Entry 2ZW5 (X-ray diffraction, 2.40 A resolution); this record covers chains A and B.

[Chain A (and B)]
Protein: Bleomycin acetyltransferase
From: Streptomyces verticillus
Notes: chain B of this document is another copy of the same molecule, construct and numbering; everything in this record applies to it too
Reference sequence: Q53796 (Q53796_9ACTO); residues 1-301 here = UniProt positions 1-301
Chain sequence (301 residues; numbered 1 to 301; the number before each row is that of its first residue):
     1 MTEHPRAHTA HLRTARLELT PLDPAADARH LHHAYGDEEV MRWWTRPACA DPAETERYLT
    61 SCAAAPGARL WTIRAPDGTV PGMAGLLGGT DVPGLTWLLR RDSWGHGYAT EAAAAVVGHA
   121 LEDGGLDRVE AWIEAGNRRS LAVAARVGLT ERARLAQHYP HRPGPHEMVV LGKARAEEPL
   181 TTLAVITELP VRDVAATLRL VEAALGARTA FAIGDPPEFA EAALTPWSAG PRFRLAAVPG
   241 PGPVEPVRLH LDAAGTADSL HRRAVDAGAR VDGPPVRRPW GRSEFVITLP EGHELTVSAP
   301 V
Disordered / not traced: 1-8
Ligand contacts: coenzyme A (COA): R16, V40, W43, W44, L95, T96, W97, L98, L99, S103, W104, G105, H106, G107, Y108, A109, T110, W132, I133, N137, R139, S140, V143, R146
What the authors report for this chain:
  - binding site for coenzyme A: V40, W43, W44, W97, L98, L99, W104, G105, H106, G107, A109, T110, I133, R139, R146
  - specificity-determining residues: E188 (proposed by the authors, not directly observed)

[Chain A / chain B interface]
Pairs across the interface (106):
  R128(A) with R208(B); P226(B); W227(B)
  V129(A) with W227(B)
  E130(A) with W227(B); S228(B), hydrogen bond (side chain-backbone)
  W132(A) with S228(B)
  R138(A) with T150(B)
  T150(A) with R154(B)
  E151(A) with E151(B)
  R152(A) with W227(B); A229(B)
  A153(A) with A229(B); G230(B)
  R154(A) with E151(B), hydrogen bond (side chain-backbone); R152(B); A229(B)
  L155(A) with L183(B); A229(B), hydrophobic
  A156(A) with L183(B)
  E167(A) with T181(B); L183(B)
  V170(A) with A229(B), hydrophobic
  G172(A) with W227(B)
  K173(A) with W227(B)
  A174(A) with W227(B)
  E177(A) with W227(B)
  E178(A) with P226(B); W227(B)
  P179(A) with A254(B)
  L180(A) with A254(B); G255(B); L260(B), hydrophobic; R263(B)
  T181(A) with A253(B); A254(B), hydrogen bond (backbone-backbone)
  T182(A) with L224(B); T225(B); P231(B); D252(B)
  L183(A) with P231(B); D252(B), hydrogen bond (backbone-backbone); A254(B), hydrophobic
  A184(A) with P231(B), hydrophobic; H250(B); L251(B); D252(B), hydrogen bond (backbone-backbone)
  V185(A) with L224(B), hydrophobic; L249(B), hydrophobic; H250(B); L251(B), hydrophobic
  I186(A) with L249(B); H250(B), hydrogen bond (backbone-backbone); D252(B)
  T187(A) with T187(B); R248(B); L249(B)
  E188(A) with R248(B), hydrogen bond (backbone-backbone)
  R208(A) with D91(B), salt bridge
  L224(A) with T181(B); T182(B), hydrogen bond (backbone-side chain); V185(B), hydrophobic
  T225(A) with T181(B); T182(B)
  P226(A) with V92(B); R128(B)
  W227(A) with R128(B); V129(B); E130(B); R152(B); G172(B); K173(B); A174(B), hydrophobic
  S228(A) with V92(B); E130(B), hydrogen bond (backbone-side chain); W132(B)
  A229(A) with A153(B)
  P231(A) with T182(B); L183(B)
  R234(A) with H250(B)
  V244(A) with E245(B)
  E245(A) with P243(B); V244(B), hydrogen bond (side chain-backbone); E245(B), hydrogen bond (backbone-side chain)
  R248(A) with T187(B); E188(B), hydrogen bond (backbone-backbone)
  L249(A) with I186(B); T187(B)
  H250(A) with A184(B); V185(B); I186(B), hydrogen bond (backbone-backbone)
  L251(A) with T182(B); A184(B); V185(B), hydrophobic
  D252(A) with T182(B); L183(B), hydrogen bond (backbone-backbone); A184(B), hydrogen bond (backbone-backbone); I186(B)
  A253(A) with T181(B); L183(B)
  A254(A) with P179(B); L180(B); T181(B), hydrogen bond (backbone-backbone)
  G255(A) with L180(B)
  L260(A) with L180(B), hydrophobic
  R263(A) with L180(B)
Other interface residues (no listed pair), chain A (54 interface residues in all): V92, P190, R232, S259
Other interface residues (no listed pair), chain B (53 interface residues in all): L155, A156, V170, R232, R234, T256, S259

[Summary]
Chain A and chain B form an interface of 54 and 53 residues respectively; the contacts include 16 hydrogen
bonds and 1 salt bridge. Polar contacts include R208(A)-D91(B), E130(A)-S228(B) and R154(A)-E151(B). Bound to
chain A: coenzyme A. From the paper: a binding site for coenzyme A at V40(A), W43(A) and W44(A) among others;
the specificity determinant E188(A).
Both chains are Bleomycin acetyltransferase (Streptomyces verticillus). Entry 2ZW5 (Crystal structure of
bleomycin N-acetyltransferase complexed with coenzyme A in the trigonal crystal) was determined by X-ray
diffraction, deposited together with 2ZW6 and 2ZW7.
